PDB entry 9FT0 | X-ray diffraction, 2.75 A resolution | chains B and C of the 28 polymer chains in the assembly

[Chain B]
Molecule: Proteasome subunit alpha type-3
From: Saccharomyces cerevisiae
UniProt: P23638 (PSA3_YEAST); residues 0-257 here correspond to UniProt positions 1-258 (UniProt number = residue number + 1)
Sequence (258 residues; numbered 0 to 257; the number before each row is that of its first residue; numbering starts at 0):
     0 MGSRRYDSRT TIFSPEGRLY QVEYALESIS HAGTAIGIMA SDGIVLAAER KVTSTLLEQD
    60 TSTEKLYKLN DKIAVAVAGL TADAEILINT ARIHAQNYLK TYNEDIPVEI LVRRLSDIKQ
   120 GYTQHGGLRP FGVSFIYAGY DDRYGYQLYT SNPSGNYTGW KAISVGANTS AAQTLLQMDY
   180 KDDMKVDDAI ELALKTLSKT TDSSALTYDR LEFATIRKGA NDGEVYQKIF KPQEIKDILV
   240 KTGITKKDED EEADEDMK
Disordered / not traced: 0, 245-257
Swiss-Prot annotation at these positions:
  - cross-link (Glycyl lysine isopeptide (Lys-Gly)): Lys99 (interchain with G-Cter in ubiquitin), Lys198 (interchain with G-Cter in ubiquitin), Lys230 (interchain with G-Cter in ubiquitin)

[Chain C]
Molecule: Proteasome subunit alpha type-4
From: Saccharomyces cerevisiae
UniProt: P40303 (PSA4_YEAST); residues -1 to 252 here correspond to UniProt positions 1-254 (UniProt number = residue number + 2)
Sequence (254 residues; numbered -1 to 252; the number before each row is that of its first residue; numbers below 1 keep their minus sign (Met-1 is residue -1)):
    -1 MSGYDRALSI FSPDGHIFQV EYALEAVKRG TCAVGVKGKN CVVLGCERRS TLKLQDTRIT
    59 PSKVSKIDSH VVLSFSGLNA DSRILIEKAR VEAQSHRLTL EDPVTVEYLT RYVAGVQQRY
   119 TQSGGVRPFG VSTLIAGFDP RDDEPKLYQT EPSGIYSSWS AQTIGRNSKT VREFLEKNYD
   179 RKEPPATVEE CVKLTVRSLL EVVQTGAKNI EITVVKPDSD IVALSSEEIN QYVTQIEQEK
   239 QEQQEQDKKK KSNH
Disordered / not traced: -1 to 0, 242-252
Swiss-Prot annotation at these positions:
  - modified residue: Thr58 (Phosphothreonine)

[How chain B and chain C interact]
Residue-residue contacts - 77 pairs, chain B then chain C:
  Arg3(B) with Arg4(C)
  Asp6(B) with Tyr2(C), hydrogen bond; Arg4(C), salt bridge
  Arg8(B) with Tyr2(C); Arg4(C)
  Thr10(B) with Leu6(C); Arg125(C)
  Ile11(B) with Gln17(C)
  Phe12(B) with Gln17(C), hydrogen bond (backbone-side chain); Tyr20(C), hydrophobic; Ala21(C), hydrophobic; Leu76(C), hydrophobic; Arg125(C); Pro126(C); Gly128(C)
  Ser13(B) with Tyr20(C)
  Pro14(B) with Tyr20(C), hydrophobic; Glu23(C)
  Glu15(B) with Glu23(C); Arg27(C), hydrogen bond (backbone-side chain)
  Gly16(B) with Tyr20(C); Glu23(C); Ala24(C); Arg27(C)
  Arg17(B) with Arg27(C)
  Leu18(B) with Leu76(C), hydrophobic; Arg125(C)
  Met38(B) with Asp54(C); Arg56(C)
  Glu108(B) with Ile57(C)
  Arg112(B) with Arg81(C)
  Ser115(B) with Arg81(C), hydrogen bond (backbone-side chain)
  Asp116(B) with Arg81(C), salt bridge; Ile82(C)
  Gln119(B) with Ala78(C); Asp79(C); Ile82(C)
  Thr122(B) with Arg125(C), hydrogen bond (backbone-side chain)
  Gln123(B) with Tyr118(C); Val124(C); Arg125(C), hydrogen bond (backbone-backbone); Phe127(C)
  His124(B) with Gly123(C); Val124(C)
  Gly125(B) with Tyr2(C); Gly123(C)
  Gly126(B) with Tyr2(C)
  Tyr143(B) with Arg56(C), hydrogen bond (backbone-side chain); Ile57(C), hydrophobic
  Tyr145(B) with Arg56(C), hydrogen bond (backbone-side chain)
  Gln146(B) with Ile57(C)
  Leu147(B) with Ile57(C)
  Tyr148(B) with Ile57(C)
  Ser153(B) with Ala78(C)
  Gly154(B) with Ala78(C); Arg81(C), hydrogen bond (backbone-side chain)
  Asn155(B) with Asn77(C); Ala78(C)
  Tyr156(B) with Pro59(C); Arg81(C)
  Gly158(B) with Gln53(C); Asp54(C), hydrogen bond (backbone-backbone); Ile57(C); Thr58(C), hydrogen bond (backbone-side chain)
  Trp159(B) with Leu50(C), hydrophobic; Leu52(C); Gln53(C); Asp54(C)
  Lys160(B) with Leu52(C), hydrogen bond (backbone-backbone); Gln53(C); Asp54(C)
  Ala161(B) with Leu52(C)
  Gln172(B) with Leu50(C); Leu52(C)
  Leu175(B) with Leu52(C), hydrophobic
  Gln176(B) with Lys51(C); Leu52(C)
Also at the interface, not in a pair above, chain B (41 interface residues in all): Thr157, Tyr179

[Summary]
41 residues of chain B face 31 of chain C across their interface; the contacts include 12 hydrogen bonds and 2
salt bridges. Polar pairs include Asp6(B)-Arg4(C), Asp116(B)-Arg81(C) and Asp6(B)-Tyr2(C).
Here chain B is Proteasome subunit alpha type-3 and chain C is Proteasome subunit alpha type-4, both from
Saccharomyces cerevisiae. Entry 9FT0 (Yeast 20S proteasome in complex with epoxyketone inhibitor 16) was
determined by X-ray diffraction together with 9FRW, 9FSU, 9FST, 9FSV and 9FT1 from the same study.
